4BFE - chain A; structure by X-ray diffraction, 2.50 A resolution.

== Chain A ==
Name: Cell surface glycoprotein CD200 receptor 4
Source organism: Mus musculus
Notes: fragment: extracellular domain, residues 26-238
UniProt: Q6XJV4 (MO2R4_MOUSE); residues 2-214 here correspond to UniProt positions 26-238 (UniProt number = residue number + 24)
Amino-acid sequence (221 residues; numbered 2 to 222; the number before each row is that of its first residue):
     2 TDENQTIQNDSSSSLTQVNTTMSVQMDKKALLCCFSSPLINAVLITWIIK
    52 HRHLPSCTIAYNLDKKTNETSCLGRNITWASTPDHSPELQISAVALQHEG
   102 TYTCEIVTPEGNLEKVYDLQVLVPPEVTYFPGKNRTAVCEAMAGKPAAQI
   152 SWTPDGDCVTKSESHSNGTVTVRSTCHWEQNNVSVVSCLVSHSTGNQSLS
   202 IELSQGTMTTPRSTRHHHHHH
Unresolved in the structure: 2-17, 206-222
Differences from the reference sequence: expression tag (215-222)
UniProt features mapped onto this chain:
  - glycosylation (N-linked (GlcNAc...) asparagine): Asn5, Asn20, Asn168
Disulfide bonds: Cys35-Cys105, Cys58-Cys73, Cys140-Cys189, Cys159-Cys177
Covalently attached groups: cysteine (CYS) linked to Cys34; N-acetylglucosamine (NAG) linked to Asn20, Asn69, Asn77, Asn168, Asn197
Residues lining bound ligands: cysteine (CYS): Cys35, Phe36, Ser37, Ser87, Pro88, Glu89
From the paper describing this entry:
  - binding site for cysteine: Cys34
  - mutagenesis - N63K, K66T: unchanged binding to CD200
  - mutagenesis - N63K/K66T (Kd 18.4 uM), N63K/K66T/L114F, L114F (Kd 4.2 uM): increased binding to CD200
  - conformationally variable residues (side-chain flip): Phe36

== Summary ==
Bound to chain A: cysteine. Covalently linked N-acetylglucosamine: at Asn20, Asn69, Asn77, Asn168 and Asn197.
From the paper: a binding site for cysteine at Cys34; N63K/K66T, N63K/K66T/L114F and L114F increase binding to
CD200; 5 substitutions were tested in all.
Chain A is Cell surface glycoprotein CD200 receptor 4 (Mus musculus); the structure, Structure of the
extracellular portion of mouse CD200RLa, was determined by X-ray diffraction together with 4BFG from the same
study.
